3KJ4 - chains H and A of the 3 polymer chains in the assembly; structure by X-ray diffraction, 3.10 A resolution.

== Chain H ==
Molecule: Fab fragment 1D9 heavy chain
Organism: Mus musculus
Notes: antibody fragment or engineered binder
Sequence (220 residues; row label = number of the first residue in the row):
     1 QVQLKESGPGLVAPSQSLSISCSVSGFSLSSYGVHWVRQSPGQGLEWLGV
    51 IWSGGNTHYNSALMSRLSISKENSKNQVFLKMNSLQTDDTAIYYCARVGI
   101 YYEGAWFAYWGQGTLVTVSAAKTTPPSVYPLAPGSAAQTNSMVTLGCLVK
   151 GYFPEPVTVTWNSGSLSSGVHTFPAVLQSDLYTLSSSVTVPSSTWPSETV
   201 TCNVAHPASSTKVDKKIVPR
Not modelled in the structure: 1
Disulfide bonds: Cys22-Cys95, Cys147-Cys202

== Chain A ==
Molecule: Reticulon-4 receptor
Organism: Rattus norvegicus
Reference sequence: Q99M75 (RTN4R_RAT); residues 27-312 here = UniProt positions 27-312
Sequence (286 residues; numbered 27 to 312; the number before each row is that of its first residue):
    27 CPGACVCYNEPKVTTSCPQQGLQAVPTGIPASSQRIFLHGNRISYVPAAS
    77 FQSCRNLTILWLHSNALAGIDAAAFTGLTLLEQLDLSDNAQLRVVDPTTF
   127 RGLGHLHTLHLDRCGLQELGPGLFRGLAALQYLYLQDNNLQALPDNTFRD
   177 LGNLTHLFLHGNRIPSVPEHAFRGLHSLDRLLLHQNHVARVHPHAFRDLG
   227 RLMTLYLFANNLSMLPAEVLVPLRSLQYLRLNDNPWVCDCRARPLWAWLQ
   277 KFRGSSSEVPCNLPQRLAGRDLKRLAASDLEGCAVA
Not modelled in the structure: 310-312
Disulfide bonds: Cys27-Cys33, Cys31-Cys43, Cys264-Cys287
Small-molecule neighbours:
  - N-acetylglucosamine (NAG; 2-acetamido-2-deoxy-beta-D-glucopyranose): His133, Ala155, Asn179
  - 2-acetamido-2-deoxy-alpha-D-glucopyranose (NDG): Ala57, Ser58, Ser79, Arg81, Asn82
Curated features (UniProtKB/Swiss-Prot):
  - glycosylation: Asn82 (N-linked (GlcNAc...) asparagine)

== How chain H and chain A interact ==
Pairs across the interface (25; chain H residue first):
  Ser30(H) with Pro56(A); Ala57(A), hydrogen bond (backbone-backbone)
  Ser31(H) with Gly54(A), hydrogen bond (side chain-backbone); Ile55(A); Pro56(A)
  Tyr32(H) with Pro28(A); Thr53(A); Gly54(A)
  Ser53(H) with Ser79(A), hydrogen bond
  Gly54(H) with Ser79(A), hydrogen bond (backbone-side chain); Arg81(A)
  Gly55(H) with Arg81(A)
  Asn56(H) with Gln78(A)
  Val98(H) with Thr53(A)
  Ile100(H) with Thr53(A)
  Tyr101(H) with Pro73(A); Ser76(A)
  Tyr102(H) with Val51(A); Thr53(A)
  Glu103(H) with Gln49(A), hydrogen bond (side chain-backbone); Ala50(A), hydrogen bond (side chain-backbone); Val51(A), hydrogen bond (backbone-backbone); Pro52(A); Thr53(A), hydrogen bond (backbone-backbone)
  Gly104(H) with Thr53(A)
Other interface residues (no listed pair), chain H (15 interface residues in all): Gly99, Ala105
Other interface residues (no listed pair), chain A (18 interface residues in all): Cys27, Leu48, Ala75

== Overview ==
Chain H and chain A form an interface of 15 and 18 residues respectively, with 8 hydrogen bonds. Polar pairs
include Ser31(H)-Gly54(A), Ser53(H)-Ser79(A) and Gly54(H)-Ser79(A). Chain A binds
2-acetamido-2-deoxy-alpha-D-glucopyranose and N-acetylglucosamine.
Here chain H is Fab fragment 1D9 heavy chain (Mus musculus) and chain A is Reticulon-4 receptor (Rattus
norvegicus). Entry 3KJ4 (Structure of rat Nogo receptor bound to 1D9 antagonist antibody) was determined by
X-ray diffraction.
